PDB entry 7CPY | electron microscopy, 3.60 A resolution | chains A and B of the 4 polymer chains in the assembly

Chain A (and B):
Protein: Lovastatin nonaketide synthase, polyketide synthase component
From: Aspergillus terreus
Notes: EC 2.3.1.161; chain B of this document is another copy of the same molecule, construct and numbering; everything in this record applies to it too
Reference sequence: Q9Y8A5 (LOVB_ASPTE); numbering as in UniProt (aligned over 1-3038)
Chain sequence (3046 residues; each row starts with the number of its first residue):
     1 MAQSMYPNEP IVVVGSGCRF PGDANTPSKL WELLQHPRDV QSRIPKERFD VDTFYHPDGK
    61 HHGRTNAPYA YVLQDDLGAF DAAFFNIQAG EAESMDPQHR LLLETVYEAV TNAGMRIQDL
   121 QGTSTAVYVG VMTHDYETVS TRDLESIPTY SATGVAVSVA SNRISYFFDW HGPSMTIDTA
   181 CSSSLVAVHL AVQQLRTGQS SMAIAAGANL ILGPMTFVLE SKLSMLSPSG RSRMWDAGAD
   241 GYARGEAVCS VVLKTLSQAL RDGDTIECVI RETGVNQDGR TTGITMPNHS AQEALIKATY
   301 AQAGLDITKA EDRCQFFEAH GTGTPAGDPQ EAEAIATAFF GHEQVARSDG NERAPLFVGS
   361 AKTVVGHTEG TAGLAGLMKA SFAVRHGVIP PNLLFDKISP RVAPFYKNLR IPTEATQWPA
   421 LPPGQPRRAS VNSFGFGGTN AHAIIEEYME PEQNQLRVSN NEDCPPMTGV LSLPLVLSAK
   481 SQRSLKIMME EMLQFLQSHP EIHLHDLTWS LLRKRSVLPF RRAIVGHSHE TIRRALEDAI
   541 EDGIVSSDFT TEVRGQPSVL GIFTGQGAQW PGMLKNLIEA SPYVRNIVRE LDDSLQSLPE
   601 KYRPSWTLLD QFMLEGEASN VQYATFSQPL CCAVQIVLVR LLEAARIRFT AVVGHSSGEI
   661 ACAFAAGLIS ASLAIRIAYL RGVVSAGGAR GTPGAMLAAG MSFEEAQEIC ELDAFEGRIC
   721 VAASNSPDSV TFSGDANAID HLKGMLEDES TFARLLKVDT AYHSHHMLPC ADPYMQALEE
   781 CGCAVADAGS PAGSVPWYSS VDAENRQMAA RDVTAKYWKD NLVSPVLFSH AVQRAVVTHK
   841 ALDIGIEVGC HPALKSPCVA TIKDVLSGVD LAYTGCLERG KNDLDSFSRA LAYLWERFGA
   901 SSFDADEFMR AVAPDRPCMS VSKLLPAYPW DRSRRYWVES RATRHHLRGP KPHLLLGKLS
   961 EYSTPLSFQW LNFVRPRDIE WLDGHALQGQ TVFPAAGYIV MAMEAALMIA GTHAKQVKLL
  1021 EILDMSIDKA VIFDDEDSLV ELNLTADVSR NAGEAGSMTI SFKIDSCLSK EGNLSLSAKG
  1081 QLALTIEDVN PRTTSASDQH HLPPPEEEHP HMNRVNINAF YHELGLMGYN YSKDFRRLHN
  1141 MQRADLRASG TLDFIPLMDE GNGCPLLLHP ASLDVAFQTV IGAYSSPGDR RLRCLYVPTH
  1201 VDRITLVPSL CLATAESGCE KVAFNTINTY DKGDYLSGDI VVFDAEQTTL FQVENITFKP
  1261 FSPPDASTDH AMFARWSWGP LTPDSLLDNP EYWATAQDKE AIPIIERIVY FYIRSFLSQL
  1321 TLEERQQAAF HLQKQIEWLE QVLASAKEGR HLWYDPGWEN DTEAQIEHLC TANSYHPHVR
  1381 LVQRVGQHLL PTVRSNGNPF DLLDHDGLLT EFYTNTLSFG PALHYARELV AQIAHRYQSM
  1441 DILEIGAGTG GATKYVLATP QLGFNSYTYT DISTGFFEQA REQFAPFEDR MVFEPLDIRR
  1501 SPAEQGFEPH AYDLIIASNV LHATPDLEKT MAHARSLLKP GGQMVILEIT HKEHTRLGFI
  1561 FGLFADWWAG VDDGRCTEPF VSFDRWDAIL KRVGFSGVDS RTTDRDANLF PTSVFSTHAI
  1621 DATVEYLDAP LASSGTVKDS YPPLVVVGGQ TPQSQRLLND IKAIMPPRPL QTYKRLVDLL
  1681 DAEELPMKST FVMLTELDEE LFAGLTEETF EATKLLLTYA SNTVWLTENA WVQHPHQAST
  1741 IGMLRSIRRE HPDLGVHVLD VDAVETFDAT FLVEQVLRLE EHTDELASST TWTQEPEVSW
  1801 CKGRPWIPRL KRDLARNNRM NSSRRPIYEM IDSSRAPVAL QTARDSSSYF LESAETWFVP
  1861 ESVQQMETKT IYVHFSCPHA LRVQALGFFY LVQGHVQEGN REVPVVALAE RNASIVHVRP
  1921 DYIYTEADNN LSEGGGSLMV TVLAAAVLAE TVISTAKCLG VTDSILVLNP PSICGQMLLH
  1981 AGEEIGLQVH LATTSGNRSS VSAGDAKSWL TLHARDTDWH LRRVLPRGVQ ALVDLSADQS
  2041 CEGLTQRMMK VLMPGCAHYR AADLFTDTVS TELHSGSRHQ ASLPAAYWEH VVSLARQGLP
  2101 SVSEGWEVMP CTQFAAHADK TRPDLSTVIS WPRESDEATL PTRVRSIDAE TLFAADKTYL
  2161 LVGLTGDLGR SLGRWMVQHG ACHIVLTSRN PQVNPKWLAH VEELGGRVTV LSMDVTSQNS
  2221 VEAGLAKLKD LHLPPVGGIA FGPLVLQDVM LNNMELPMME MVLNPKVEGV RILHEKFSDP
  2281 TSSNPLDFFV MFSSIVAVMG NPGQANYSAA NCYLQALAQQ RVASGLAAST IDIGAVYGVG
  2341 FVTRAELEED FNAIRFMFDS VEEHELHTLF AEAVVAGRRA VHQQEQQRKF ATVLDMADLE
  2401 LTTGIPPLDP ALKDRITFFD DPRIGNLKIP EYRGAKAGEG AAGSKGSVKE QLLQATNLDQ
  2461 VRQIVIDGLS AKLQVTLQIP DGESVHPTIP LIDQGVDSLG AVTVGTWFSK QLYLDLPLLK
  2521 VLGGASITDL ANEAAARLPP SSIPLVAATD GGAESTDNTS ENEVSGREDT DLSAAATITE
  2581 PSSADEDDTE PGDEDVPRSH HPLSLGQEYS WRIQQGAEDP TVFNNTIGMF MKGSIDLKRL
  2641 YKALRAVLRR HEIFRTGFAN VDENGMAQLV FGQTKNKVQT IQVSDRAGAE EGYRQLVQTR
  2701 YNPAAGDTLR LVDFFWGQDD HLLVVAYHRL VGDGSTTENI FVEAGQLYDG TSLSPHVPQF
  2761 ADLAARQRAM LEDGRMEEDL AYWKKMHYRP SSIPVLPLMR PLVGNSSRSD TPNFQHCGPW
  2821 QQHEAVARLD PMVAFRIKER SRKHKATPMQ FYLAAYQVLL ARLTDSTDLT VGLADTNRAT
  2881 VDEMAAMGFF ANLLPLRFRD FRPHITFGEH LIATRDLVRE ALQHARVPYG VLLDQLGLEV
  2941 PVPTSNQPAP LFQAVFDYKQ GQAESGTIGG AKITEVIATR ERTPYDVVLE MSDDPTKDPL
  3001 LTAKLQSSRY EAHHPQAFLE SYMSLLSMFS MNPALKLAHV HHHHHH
Unresolved in the structure: 1, 344-352, 452-470, 549-554, 684-722, 736-760, 783-793, 1090-1099, 1627-1640, 1767-1772, 1955-1960, 1996-2007, 2071-2082, 2433-3046
Sequence notes: engineered mutation Q1884 (Gly in Q9Y8A5), A1885 (Gln in Q9Y8A5); expression tag (3039-3046)
Small-molecule neighbours: NADP (NAP; NADP nicotinamide-adenine-dinucleotide phosphate): G2163, L2164, L2168, S2188, R2189, N2190, D2214, V2215, T2216, F2241, G2242, P2243, L2244, V2245, P2265, K2266, F2292, S2293, S2294, I2295, Y2307, I2333, G2334, A2335, V2336, V2339, G2340, F2341, R2344
Swiss-Prot annotation at these positions:
  - active site: C181 (For beta-ketoacyl synthase activity), H320 (For beta-ketoacyl synthase activity), H367 (For beta-ketoacyl synthase activity), S656 (For malonyltransferase activity), H985 (Proton acceptor), D1174 (Proton donor)
  - modified residue: S2498 (O-(pantetheine 4'-phosphoryl)serine)
  - mutagenesis: E747 (E747A: Impairs the binding to lovC; when associated with A-748, A-749 and A-750), D748 (D748A: Impairs the binding to lovC; when associated with A-747, A-749 and A-750), E749 (E749A: Impairs the binding to lovC; when associated with A-747, A-748 and A-750), S750 (S750A: Impairs the binding to lovC; when associated with A-747, A-748 and A-749)
Reported in the primary citation:
  - mutagenesis - E747A/D748A/E749A/S750A: abolished binding to Lovastatin nonaketide synthase, enoyl reductase component lovC

Chain A / chain B interface:
Residue-residue contacts (250; chain A residue first):
  F54(A) - L144(B)  hydrophobic
  H62(A) - E145(B)
  G63(A) - L144(B)
  E91(A) - I284(B)
  I117(A) - R280(B)
  Q121(A) - R280(B)  hydrogen bond
  H134(A) - H134(B)  hydrogen bond
  H134(A) - E137(B)  salt bridge
  E137(A) - H134(B)  salt bridge
  T138(A) - T138(B)
  T141(A) - M215(B)
  T141(A) - L219(B)
  R142(A) - R142(B)  hydrogen bond (backbone-side chain)
  L144(A) - F54(B)  hydrophobic
  L144(A) - G63(B)
  L144(A) - P214(B)  hydrophobic
  L144(A) - M215(B)  hydrophobic
  L144(A) - H946(B)
  E145(A) - H62(B)
  E145(A) - K958(B)  salt bridge
  E145(A) - F973(B)
  S146(A) - F973(B)
  S146(A) - L1039(B)
  I147(A) - L219(B)  hydrophobic
  I147(A) - K222(B)
  P148(A) - K222(B)
  T149(A) - K222(B)
  T149(A) - L223(B)
  Y150(A) - L223(B)  hydrophobic
  S151(A) - L219(B)
  A152(A) - L219(B)
  A152(A) - L223(B)  hydrophobic
  T153(A) - I284(B)
  T153(A) - T285(B)
  A156(A) - F436(B)  hydrophobic
  V157(A) - D178(B)
  S158(A) - D178(B)
  S158(A) - T179(B)
  S158(A) - A180(B)  hydrogen bond (side chain-backbone)
  S158(A) - F436(B)
  V159(A) - F436(B)  hydrophobic
  N162(A) - Q277(B)
  N162(A) - F436(B)  hydrogen bond (side chain-backbone)
  N162(A) - G437(B)
  N162(A) - T439(B)  hydrogen bond
  R163(A) - I284(B)
  S165(A) - Q277(B)
  Y166(A) - D278(B)
  Y166(A) - G279(B)
  Y166(A) - R280(B)  hydrogen bond (backbone-backbone)
  Y166(A) - T281(B)  hydrogen bond (side chain-backbone)
  Y166(A) - G283(B)
  Y166(A) - I284(B)  hydrophobic
  F167(A) - R280(B)  hydrogen bond (backbone-side chain)
  D169(A) - G279(B)
  D169(A) - R280(B)  hydrogen bond (side chain-backbone)
  W170(A) - Q277(B)
  W170(A) - D278(B)
  W170(A) - G279(B)
  H171(A) - N276(B)
  H171(A) - Q277(B)  hydrogen bond (backbone-backbone)
  H171(A) - G279(B)
  G172(A) - Q277(B)
  P173(A) - V275(B)
  S174(A) - T179(B)
  S174(A) - Q277(B)
  S174(A) - T439(B)  hydrogen bond (backbone-side chain)
  M175(A) - T179(B)
  M175(A) - V186(B)  hydrophobic
  M175(A) - L190(B)  hydrophobic
  T176(A) - D178(B)
  I177(A) - I177(B)  hydrophobic
  D178(A) - V157(B)
  D178(A) - S158(B)
  D178(A) - T176(B)
  T179(A) - S158(B)
  T179(A) - S174(B)
  T179(A) - M175(B)
  A180(A) - S158(B)  hydrogen bond (backbone-side chain)
  V186(A) - M175(B)  hydrophobic
  H189(A) - Q194(B)
  L190(A) - M175(B)  hydrophobic
  L190(A) - L190(B)  hydrophobic
  Q193(A) - T197(B)
  Q194(A) - H189(B)
  T197(A) - Q193(B)
  Q199(A) - E272(B)
  Q199(A) - Q302(B)
  P214(A) - L144(B)  hydrophobic
  M215(A) - T141(B)
  M215(A) - L144(B)  hydrophobic
  L219(A) - T141(B)
  L219(A) - I147(B)  hydrophobic
  L219(A) - S151(B)
  L219(A) - A152(B)
  K222(A) - I147(B)
  K222(A) - P148(B)
  K222(A) - T149(B)
  L223(A) - T149(B)
  L223(A) - Y150(B)  hydrophobic
  L223(A) - A152(B)  hydrophobic
  E272(A) - Q199(B)
  V275(A) - P173(B)
  N276(A) - H171(B)
  Q277(A) - N162(B)
  Q277(A) - S165(B)
  Q277(A) - W170(B)
  Q277(A) - H171(B)  hydrogen bond (backbone-backbone)
  Q277(A) - G172(B)
  Q277(A) - S174(B)
  D278(A) - Y166(B)
  D278(A) - W170(B)
  G279(A) - Y166(B)
  G279(A) - D169(B)
  G279(A) - W170(B)
  G279(A) - H171(B)
  R280(A) - Q121(B)  hydrogen bond
  R280(A) - Y166(B)  hydrogen bond (backbone-backbone)
  R280(A) - F167(B)  hydrogen bond (side chain-backbone)
  R280(A) - D169(B)
  T281(A) - Y166(B)  hydrogen bond (backbone-side chain)
  G283(A) - Y166(B)
  I284(A) - E91(B)
  I284(A) - T153(B)
  I284(A) - R163(B)
  I284(A) - Y166(B)  hydrophobic
  T285(A) - T153(B)
  Q302(A) - Q199(B)
  F436(A) - A156(B)  hydrophobic
  F436(A) - S158(B)
  F436(A) - V159(B)  hydrophobic
  F436(A) - N162(B)  hydrogen bond (backbone-side chain)
  G437(A) - N162(B)
  T439(A) - N162(B)  hydrogen bond
  T439(A) - S174(B)  hydrogen bond (side chain-backbone)
  E939(A) - K1070(B)
  R941(A) - E1041(B)  salt bridge
  R941(A) - C1067(B)
  R941(A) - K1070(B)
  R941(A) - G1072(B)
  R941(A) - L1074(B)
  R944(A) - K1070(B)  hydrogen bond (side chain-backbone)
  R944(A) - E1071(B)  hydrogen bond (side chain-backbone)
  R944(A) - G1072(B)  hydrogen bond (side chain-backbone)
  H946(A) - L144(B)
  K958(A) - E145(B)  salt bridge
  Y962(A) - Q969(B)  hydrogen bond (backbone-side chain)
  Y962(A) - L971(B)  hydrophobic
  Y962(A) - E1041(B)
  Y962(A) - L1074(B)
  T964(A) - D1065(B)  hydrogen bond
  T964(A) - L1074(B)
  T964(A) - S1075(B)
  P965(A) - L1074(B)
  S967(A) - T1045(B)  hydrogen bond
  Q969(A) - Y962(B)  hydrogen bond (side chain-backbone)
  Q969(A) - Q969(B)
  L971(A) - Y962(B)  hydrophobic
  F973(A) - E145(B)
  F973(A) - S146(B)
  L1019(A) - R2015(B)
  E1021(A) - R2015(B)  salt bridge
  L1039(A) - S146(B)
  E1041(A) - R941(B)  salt bridge
  E1041(A) - Y962(B)
  T1045(A) - S967(B)  hydrogen bond
  T1045(A) - D1047(B)
  D1047(A) - T1045(B)
  D1047(A) - D1047(B)
  D1047(A) - K1063(B)
  V1048(A) - K1063(B)  hydrogen bond (backbone-side chain)
  E1054(A) - R2122(B)  hydrogen bond (backbone-side chain)
  A1055(A) - R2122(B)  hydrogen bond (backbone-side chain)
  G1056(A) - R2122(B)
  K1063(A) - D1047(B)
  K1063(A) - V1048(B)  hydrogen bond (side chain-backbone)
  D1065(A) - T964(B)  hydrogen bond
  C1067(A) - R941(B)
  K1070(A) - E939(B)
  K1070(A) - R941(B)
  K1070(A) - R944(B)  hydrogen bond (backbone-side chain)
  E1071(A) - R944(B)  hydrogen bond (backbone-side chain)
  G1072(A) - R941(B)
  G1072(A) - R944(B)  hydrogen bond (backbone-side chain)
  L1074(A) - R941(B)
  L1074(A) - Y962(B)
  L1074(A) - T964(B)
  L1074(A) - P965(B)
  S1075(A) - T964(B)
  H1100(A) - H2013(B)  hydrogen bond (backbone-side chain)
  H1101(A) - H2013(B)
  H1101(A) - R2015(B)  hydrogen bond (backbone-side chain)
  L1102(A) - H2013(B)
  P1103(A) - H2013(B)
  P1103(A) - A2014(B)
  P1103(A) - D2016(B)
  E1106(A) - H2020(B)  salt bridge
  E1106(A) - R2023(B)  salt bridge
  R1147(A) - W2019(B)
  R1203(A) - R2015(B)  hydrogen bond (side chain-backbone)
  R1203(A) - D2016(B)
  R1203(A) - T2017(B)
  R1203(A) - R2047(B)
  T1205(A) - R2015(B)
  I1227(A) - W2019(B)
  T1229(A) - W2019(B)
  D1239(A) - T2017(B)
  D1239(A) - D2018(B)
  D1239(A) - W2019(B)
  Q1252(A) - R2015(B)
  E1254(A) - D2018(B)  hydrogen bond (side chain-backbone)
  E1254(A) - R2047(B)  salt bridge
  R1882(A) - G2055(B)
  A1885(A) - V1961(B)
  F1888(A) - P2054(B)
  F1888(A) - G2055(B)
  V1961(A) - A1885(B)
  H2013(A) - H1100(B)  hydrogen bond (side chain-backbone)
  H2013(A) - H1101(B)
  H2013(A) - L1102(B)
  H2013(A) - P1103(B)
  A2014(A) - P1103(B)
  R2015(A) - L1019(B)
  R2015(A) - E1021(B)  salt bridge
  R2015(A) - H1101(B)  hydrogen bond (side chain-backbone)
  R2015(A) - R1203(B)  hydrogen bond (backbone-side chain)
  R2015(A) - T1205(B)
  R2015(A) - Q1252(B)
  D2016(A) - P1103(B)
  D2016(A) - R1203(B)
  T2017(A) - R1203(B)
  T2017(A) - D1239(B)
  D2018(A) - D1239(B)
  D2018(A) - E1254(B)  hydrogen bond (backbone-side chain)
  W2019(A) - R1147(B)
  W2019(A) - I1227(B)
  W2019(A) - T1229(B)
  W2019(A) - D1239(B)
  H2020(A) - E1106(B)  salt bridge
  R2023(A) - E1106(B)  salt bridge
  R2023(A) - E2203(B)  salt bridge
  R2047(A) - R1203(B)
  R2047(A) - E1254(B)  salt bridge
  P2054(A) - F1888(B)
  G2055(A) - R1882(B)
  G2055(A) - F1888(B)
  R2122(A) - E1054(B)  hydrogen bond (side chain-backbone)
  R2122(A) - A1055(B)  hydrogen bond (side chain-backbone)
  R2122(A) - G1056(B)
  E2203(A) - R2023(B)  salt bridge
Interface residues without a listed pair, chain A (154 interface residues in all): V155, F168, V218, E220, M225, A291, W937, S940, A942, E961, S963, L966, N1043, S1049, N1073, L1076, K1079, T1085, P1104, D1202, V1253, Q2030, K2050, V2069
Interface residues without a listed pair, chain B (151 interface residues in all): I117, V155, F168, V218, E220, M225, A291, W937, S940, E961, S963, L966, N1043, S1049, N1073, L1076, K1079, T1085, D1202, Q2030, K2050, V2069

In short:
Chain A and chain B form an interface of 154 and 151 residues respectively; the contacts include 47 hydrogen
bonds and 16 salt bridges. Polar pairs include H134(A)-E137(B), E145(A)-K958(B) and R941(A)-E1041(B). Bound to
chain A: NADP. The paper reports that E747A/D748A/E749A/S750A of chain A abolish binding to Lovastatin
nonaketide synthase, enoyl reductase component lovC.
Chain A and chain B are both Lovastatin nonaketide synthase, polyketide synthase component (Aspergillus
terreus); the structure, Lovastatin nonaketide synthase with LovC, was determined by electron microscopy,
deposited together with 7CPX.
